Entry 4QX8 (X-ray diffraction, 1.65 A resolution); this record covers chains A and B of the 3 polymer chains in the assembly.

Chain A:
Molecule: Lysine-specific demethylase 2A
From: Mus musculus
Notes: EC 1.14.11.27
Reference sequence: F6YRW4 (F6YRW4_MOUSE); residue numbers follow UniProt; this construct covers 36-364
Sequence (329 residues; row label = number of the first residue in the row):
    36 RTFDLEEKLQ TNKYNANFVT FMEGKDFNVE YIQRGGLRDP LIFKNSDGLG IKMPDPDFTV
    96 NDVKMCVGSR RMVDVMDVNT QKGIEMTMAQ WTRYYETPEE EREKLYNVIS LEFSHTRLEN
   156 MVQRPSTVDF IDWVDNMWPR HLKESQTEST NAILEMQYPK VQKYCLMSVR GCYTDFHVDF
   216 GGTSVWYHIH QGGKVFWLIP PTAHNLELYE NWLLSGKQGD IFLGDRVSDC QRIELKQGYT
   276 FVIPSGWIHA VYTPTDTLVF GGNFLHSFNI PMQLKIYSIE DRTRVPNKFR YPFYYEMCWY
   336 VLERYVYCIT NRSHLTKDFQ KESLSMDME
Ion coordination: Ni2+: H212, D214, H284 (together with 2-oxoglutaric acid)
Residues lining bound ligands: 2-oxoglutaric acid (AKG): N142, I144, L201, T209, H212, D214, Y222, K229, H284, V286
Reported in the primary citation:
  - conformationally variable residues (side-chain flip): Y222
  - Ni2+ coordination: H212, D214, H284
  - mutagenesis - S145A, D214A, N298A: abolished catalytic activity with Histone H3.2
  - mutagenesis - N186A, Y199A (30%-40%), F215A (30%-40%), K323A/F324A: decreased catalytic activity with Histone H3.2

Chain B:
Molecule: Lysine-specific demethylase 2A
From: Mus musculus
Notes: EC 1.14.11.27
Reference sequence: F6YRW4 (F6YRW4_MOUSE); numbering as in UniProt (aligned over 450-517)
Sequence (68 residues; row label = number of the first residue in the row):
   450 QVHLTHFELE GLRCLVDKLE SLPLHKKCVP TGIEDEDALI ADVKILLEEL ASSDPKLALT
   510 GVPIVQWP

Chain A / chain B interface:
Residue-residue contacts (89):
  V64(A) - G510(B)
  V64(A) - V511(B)
  V64(A) - P512(B)
  E65(A) - G510(B)
  Q68(A) - T454(B)
  Q68(A) - F456(B)
  Q68(A) - A507(B)  hydrogen bond (side chain-backbone)
  Q68(A) - L508(B)
  Q68(A) - T509(B)  hydrogen bond
  Q68(A) - G510(B)  hydrogen bond (side chain-backbone)
  Q68(A) - V511(B)  hydrogen bond (side chain-backbone)
  R69(A) - F456(B)
  R69(A) - L508(B)
  G70(A) - F456(B)
  G71(A) - F456(B)
  R73(A) - F456(B)
  R73(A) - E459(B)  salt bridge
  F165(A) - P512(B)
  F165(A) - Q515(B)  hydrogen bond (backbone-side chain)
  D170(A) - W516(B)  hydrogen bond (backbone-side chain)
  N171(A) - V514(B)
  N171(A) - Q515(B)  hydrogen bond
  N171(A) - W516(B)
  M172(A) - V514(B)  hydrophobic
  W173(A) - W516(B)
  R175(A) - W516(B)
  S302(A) - E457(B)
  F303(A) - T454(B)
  F303(A) - F456(B)
  F303(A) - E457(B)
  I305(A) - G460(B)
  I305(A) - L464(B)  hydrophobic
  P306(A) - G460(B)
  P306(A) - C463(B)  hydrophobic
  L309(A) - C463(B)
  Y330(A) - K467(B)
  Y330(A) - L468(B)  hydrophobic
  Y330(A) - L471(B)  hydrophobic
  Y330(A) - K475(B)
  Y330(A) - K476(B)
  Y330(A) - C477(B)  hydrophobic
  E331(A) - C477(B)
  E331(A) - P479(B)
  C333(A) - L464(B)  hydrophobic
  C333(A) - L468(B)
  W334(A) - L468(B)  hydrophobic
  W334(A) - K476(B)  hydrogen bond (side chain-backbone)
  W334(A) - C477(B)
  W334(A) - V478(B)
  W334(A) - P479(B)
  W334(A) - E485(B)
  W334(A) - L488(B)
  W334(A) - I489(B)  hydrophobic
  Y335(A) - P479(B)
  Y335(A) - G481(B)  hydrogen bond (side chain-backbone)
  L337(A) - L464(B)  hydrophobic
  L337(A) - L468(B)  hydrophobic
  L337(A) - L488(B)
  L337(A) - I489(B)  hydrophobic
  E338(A) - I482(B)
  E338(A) - L488(B)
  R339(A) - V514(B)
  R339(A) - Q515(B)  hydrogen bond (side chain-backbone)
  R339(A) - W516(B)
  Y340(A) - E457(B)  hydrogen bond
  Y340(A) - L461(B)  hydrophobic
  Y340(A) - V514(B)  hydrophobic
  V341(A) - L488(B)  hydrophobic
  V341(A) - D491(B)
  V341(A) - V492(B)  hydrophobic
  C343(A) - I513(B)
  C343(A) - V514(B)  hydrophobic
  I344(A) - L495(B)  hydrophobic
  I344(A) - L499(B)  hydrophobic
  I344(A) - I513(B)  hydrophobic
  T345(A) - L495(B)
  R347(A) - D491(B)  salt bridge
  H349(A) - I482(B)
  H349(A) - E483(B)  hydrogen bond (backbone-backbone)
  H349(A) - A487(B)
  H349(A) - L488(B)
  H349(A) - D491(B)  salt bridge
  L350(A) - G481(B)
  L350(A) - I482(B)  hydrophobic
  T351(A) - T480(B)
  T351(A) - G481(B)  hydrogen bond (backbone-backbone)
  F354(A) - T480(B)
  F354(A) - G481(B)
  D362(A) - P517(B)
Also at the interface, not in a pair above, chain A (41 interface residues in all): I67, W168, V336, S358
Also at the interface, not in a pair above, chain B (44 interface residues in all): V451, L453, V465, D484, K505

Overview:
41 residues of chain A face 44 of chain B across their interface; the contacts include 13 hydrogen bonds and 3
salt bridges. Polar pairs include R73(A)-E459(B), R347(A)-D491(B) and H349(A)-D491(B). From the paper: N186A,
Y199A and F215A of chain A, among others, reduce catalytic activity with Histone H3.2; Ni2+ coordination by
H212(A), D214(A) and H284(A); 7 substitutions were tested in all.
Chain A is Lysine-specific demethylase 2A and chain B is Lysine-specific demethylase 2A, both from Mus
musculus; the structure, Crystal structure of histone demethylase kdm2a-h3k36me3 complex with alpha-kg, was
determined by X-ray diffraction (same publication as 4QWN, 4QX7, 4QXB, 4QXC, 4QXH and 4TN7).
